PDB entry 5VT0 | electron microscopy, 3.78 A resolution | chains J and L of the 7 polymer chains in the assembly

Chain J:
Protein: DNA-directed RNA polymerase subunit beta'
From: Escherichia coli (strain K12)
Notes: EC 2.7.7.6
UniProt: P0A8T7 (RPOC_ECOLI); residue numbers follow UniProt; this construct covers 1-1407
Chain sequence (1407 residues; row label = number of the first residue in the row):
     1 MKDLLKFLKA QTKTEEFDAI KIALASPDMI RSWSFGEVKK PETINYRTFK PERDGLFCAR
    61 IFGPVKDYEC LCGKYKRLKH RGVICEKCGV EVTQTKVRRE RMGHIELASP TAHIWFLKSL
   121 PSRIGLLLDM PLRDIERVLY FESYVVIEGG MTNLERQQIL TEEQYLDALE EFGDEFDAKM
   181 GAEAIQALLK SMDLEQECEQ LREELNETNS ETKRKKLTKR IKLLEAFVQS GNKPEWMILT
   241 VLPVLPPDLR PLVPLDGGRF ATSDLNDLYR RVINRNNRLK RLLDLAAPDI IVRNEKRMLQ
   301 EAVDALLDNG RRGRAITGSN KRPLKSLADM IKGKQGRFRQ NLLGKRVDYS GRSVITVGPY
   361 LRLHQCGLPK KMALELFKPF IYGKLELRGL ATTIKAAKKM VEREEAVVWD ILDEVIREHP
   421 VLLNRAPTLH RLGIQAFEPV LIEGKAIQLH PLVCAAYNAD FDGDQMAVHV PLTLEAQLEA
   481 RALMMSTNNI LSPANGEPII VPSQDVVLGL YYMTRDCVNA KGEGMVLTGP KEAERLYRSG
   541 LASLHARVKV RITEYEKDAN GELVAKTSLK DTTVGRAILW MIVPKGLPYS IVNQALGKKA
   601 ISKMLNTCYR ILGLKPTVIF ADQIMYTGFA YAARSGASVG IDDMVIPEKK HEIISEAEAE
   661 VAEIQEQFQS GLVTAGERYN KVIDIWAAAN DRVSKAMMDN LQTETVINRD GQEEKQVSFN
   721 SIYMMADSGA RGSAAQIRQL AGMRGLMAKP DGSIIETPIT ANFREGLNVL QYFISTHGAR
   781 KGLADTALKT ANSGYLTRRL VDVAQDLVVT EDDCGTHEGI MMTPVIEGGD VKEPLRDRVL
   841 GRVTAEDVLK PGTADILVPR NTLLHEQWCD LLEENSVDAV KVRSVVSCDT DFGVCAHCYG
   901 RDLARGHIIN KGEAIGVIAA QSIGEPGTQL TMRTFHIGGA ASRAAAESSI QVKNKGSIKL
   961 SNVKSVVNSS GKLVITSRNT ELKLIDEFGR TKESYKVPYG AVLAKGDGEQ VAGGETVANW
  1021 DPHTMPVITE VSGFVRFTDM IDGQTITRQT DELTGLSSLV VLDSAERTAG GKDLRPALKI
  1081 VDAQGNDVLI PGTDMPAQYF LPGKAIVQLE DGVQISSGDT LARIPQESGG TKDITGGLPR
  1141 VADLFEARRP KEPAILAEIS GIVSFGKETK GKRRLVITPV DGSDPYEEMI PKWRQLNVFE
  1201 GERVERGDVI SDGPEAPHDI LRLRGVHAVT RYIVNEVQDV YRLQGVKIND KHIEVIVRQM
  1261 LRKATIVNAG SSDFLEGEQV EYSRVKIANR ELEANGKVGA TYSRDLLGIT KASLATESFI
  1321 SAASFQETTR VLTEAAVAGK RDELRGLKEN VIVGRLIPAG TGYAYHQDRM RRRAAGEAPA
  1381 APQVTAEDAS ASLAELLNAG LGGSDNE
Disordered / not traced: 1-15, 932-947, 1127-1136, 1376-1407
UniProt features mapped onto this chain:
  - binding site (Zn(2+)): C70, C72, C85, C88, C814, C888, C895, C898
  - binding site (Mg(2+)): D460, D462, D464
  - modified residue: K983 (N6-acetyllysine)
  - mutagenesis: Q504 (Q504P: Resistant to antibiotics salinamide A and B), N690 (N690D: Resistant to antibiotics salinamide A and B), M697 (M697V: Resistant to antibiotics salinamide A and B), A735 (A735T: Resistant to antibiotics salinamide A and B), R738 (R738C/H/P/S: Resistant to antibiotics salinamide A and B), A748 (A748E: Resistant to antibiotics salinamide A and B), P758 (P758S/T: Resistant to antibiotics salinamide A and B), F763 (F763C: Resistant to antibiotics salinamide A and B), S775 (S775A: Resistant to antibiotics salinamide A and B), A779 (A779T/V: Resistant to antibiotics salinamide A and B), R780 (R780C: Resistant to antibiotics salinamide A and B), G782 (G782A/C: Resistant to antibiotics salinamide A and B), 1 further mutagenesis entry in UniProt
Metal / ion sites: Zn2+ site 1: C70, C72, C85, C88; Mg2+: D460, D462, D464; Zn2+ site 2: C888, C895, C898

Chain L:
Protein: RNA polymerase sigma factor RpoD
From: Escherichia coli (strain K12)
UniProt: P00579 (RPOD_ECOLI); residue numbers follow UniProt; this construct covers 94-613
Chain sequence (523 residues; numbered 91 to 613; the number before each row is that of its first residue):
    91 SEFTTDPVRM YMREMGTVEL LTREGEIDIA KRIEDGINQV QCSVAEYPEA ITYLLEQYDR
   151 VEAEEARLSD LITGFVDPNA EEDLAPTATH VGSELSQEDL DDDEDEDEED GDDDSADDDN
   211 SIDPELAREK FAELRAQYVV TRDTIKAKGR SHATAQEEIL KLSEVFKQFR LVPKQFDYLV
   271 NSMRVMMDRV RTQERLIMKL CVEQCKMPKK NFITLFTGNE TSDTWFNAAI AMNKPWSEKL
   331 HDVSEEVHRA LQKLQQIEEE TGLTIEQVKD INRRMSIGEA KARRAKKEMV EANLRLVISI
   391 AKKYTNRGLQ FLDLIQEGNI GLMKAVDKFE YRRGYKFSTY ATWWIRQAIT RSIADQARTI
   451 RIPVHMIETI NKLNRISRQM LQEMGREPTP EELAERMLMP EDKIRKVLKI AKEPISMETP
   511 IGDDEDSHLG DFIEDTTLEL PLDSATTESL RAATHDVLAG LTAREAKVLR MRFGIDMNTD
   571 YTLEEVGKQF DVTRERIRQI EAKALRKLRH PSRSEVLRSF LDD
Disordered / not traced: 91-93, 168-211, 237-241
Sequence notes: expression tag (91-93)
UniProt features mapped onto this chain:
  - DNA-binding region: L573 to A592 (H-T-H motif)
  - region: R584 to R599 (Interaction with anti-sigma factors)
  - motif: D403 to Q406 (Interaction with polymerase core subunit RpoC)
  - site: R562 (Interaction with anti-sigma factors)
  - mutagenesis: A553 (A553D: Disrupts the interaction with Escherichia phage lambda antitermination protein Q), R596 (R596D/E: 2-fold reduction in activation of class II Crp-dependent promoters)
From the paper describing this entry:
  - binding site for Escherichia coli 6S RNA derivative: K593, H600
  - conformationally variable residues (side-chain flip): W433, W434

Chain J / chain L interface:
Pairs across the interface - 73 pairs, chain J then chain L:
  E42(J) - R451(L)  salt bridge
  T43(J) - T449(L)  hydrogen bond (side chain-backbone)
  T43(J) - I450(L)
  I44(J) - I450(L)  hydrophobic
  Y46(J) - R451(L)
  Y46(J) - I452(L)  hydrophobic
  Y46(J) - P453(L)
  Y46(J) - I500(L)  hydrophobic
  K79(J) - T569(L)
  Y140(J) - T95(L)
  Y140(J) - M100(L)  hydrophobic
  E142(J) - M100(L)
  E142(J) - R103(L)  salt bridge
  V253(J) - I523(L)  hydrophobic
  G257(J) - K499(L)
  G257(J) - K502(L)
  R259(J) - E503(L)
  R259(J) - I505(L)
  F260(J) - P504(L)
  F260(J) - I505(L)  hydrogen bond (backbone-backbone)
  A261(J) - I505(L)
  A261(J) - I523(L)  hydrophobic
  T262(J) - I505(L)  hydrogen bond (backbone-backbone)
  T262(J) - S506(L)
  T262(J) - M507(L)  hydrogen bond (backbone-backbone)
  D264(J) - S506(L)  hydrogen bond
  R270(J) - R448(L)  hydrogen bond (side chain-backbone)
  R270(J) - T449(L)
  N274(J) - Q446(L)  hydrogen bond
  R275(J) - Q400(L)
  R275(J) - D403(L)  salt bridge
  R278(J) - D403(L)  salt bridge
  R278(J) - Q406(L)
  R278(J) - E407(L)  salt bridge
  R278(J) - Q446(L)
  R281(J) - E407(L)  salt bridge
  R281(J) - I410(L)
  L282(J) - I410(L)  hydrophobic
  A287(J) - K377(L)  hydrogen bond (backbone-side chain)
  A287(J) - M413(L)  hydrophobic
  P288(J) - K377(L)
  P288(J) - V380(L)  hydrophobic
  P288(J) - M413(L)
  I290(J) - Y101(L)  hydrophobic
  I290(J) - E381(L)
  I291(J) - V380(L)  hydrophobic
  I291(J) - Q406(L)
  I291(J) - N409(L)
  R293(J) - E104(L)
  N294(J) - Y101(L)
  N294(J) - L402(L)
  N294(J) - Q406(L)  hydrogen bond
  E295(J) - Q406(L)
  R297(J) - Y101(L)
  R297(J) - E104(L)  salt bridge
  M298(J) - L402(L)
  M298(J) - D403(L)
  M298(J) - Q406(L)
  E301(J) - P97(L)
  R322(J) - P510(L)
  K325(J) - E508(L)  salt bridge
  Q335(J) - D516(L)  hydrogen bond
  Q335(J) - H518(L)
  T392(J) - S609(L)
  T393(J) - S609(L)
  T393(J) - F610(L)
  I394(J) - L532(L)  hydrophobic
  I394(J) - T536(L)
  K395(J) - T536(L)
  K395(J) - D612(L)
  K398(J) - L532(L)
  K399(J) - D612(L)
  K399(J) - D613(L)  hydrogen bond (side chain-backbone)
Also at the interface, not in a pair above, chain J (50 interface residues in all): R47, L78, R133, P251, S263, R271, L285, A286, D289, I316, Y382
Also at the interface, not in a pair above, chain L (53 interface residues in all): T94, L384, I405, A447, K496, T509, L519, A535, D570

In short:
50 residues of chain J and 53 residues of chain L are in contact; the contacts include 11 hydrogen bonds and 8
salt bridges. Polar pairs include E42(J)-R451(L), E142(J)-R103(L) and R275(J)-D403(L). From the paper: a
binding site for Escherichia coli 6S RNA derivative at K593(L) and H600(L); conformational variability at
W433(L) and W434(L).
Here chain J is DNA-directed RNA polymerase subunit beta' and chain L is RNA polymerase sigma factor RpoD,
both from Escherichia coli (strain K12). Entry 5VT0 (Escherichia coli 6S RNA derivative in complex with
Escherichia coli RNA polymerase sigma70-holoenzyme) was determined by electron microscopy.
